PDB entry 8HEY | electron microscopy, 4.10 A resolution (low resolution: residue-level contacts below are approximate; hydrogen-bond / salt-bridge calls are withheld) | chains h and M of the 22 polymer chains in the assembly

== Chain h ==
Molecule: Triplex capsid protein 2
Source organism: Human betaherpesvirus 5
Reference sequence: Q6RXF2 (Q6RXF2_HCMV); numbering as in UniProt (aligned over 1-306)
Amino-acid sequence (306 residues; numbered 1 to 306; the number before each row is that of its first residue):
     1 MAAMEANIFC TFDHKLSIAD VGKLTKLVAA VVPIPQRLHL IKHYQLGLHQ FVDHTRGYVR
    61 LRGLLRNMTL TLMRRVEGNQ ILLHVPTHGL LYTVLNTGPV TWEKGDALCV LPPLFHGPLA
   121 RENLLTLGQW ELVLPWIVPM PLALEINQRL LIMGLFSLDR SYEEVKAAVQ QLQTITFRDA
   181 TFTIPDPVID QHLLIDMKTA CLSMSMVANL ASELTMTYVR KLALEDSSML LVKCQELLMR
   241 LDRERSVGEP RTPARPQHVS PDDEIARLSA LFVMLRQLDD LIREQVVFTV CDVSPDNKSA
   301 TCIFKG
Not modelled in the structure: 1-4, 243-254

== Chain M ==
Molecule: Capsid vertex component 1
Source organism: Human betaherpesvirus 5
Reference sequence: A0A6C0PJD3 (A0A6C0PJD3_HCMV); residue numbers follow UniProt; this construct covers 1-594
Amino-acid sequence (594 residues; row label = number of the first residue in the row):
     1 METHLYSDLA FEARFADDEQ LPLHLVLDQE VLSNEEAETL RYVYYRNVDS AGRSTGRAPG
    61 GDEDDAPASD DAEDAVGGDR AFDRERRTWQ RACFRVLPRP LELLDYLRQS GLTVTLEKEQ
   121 RVRMFYAVFT TLGLRCPDNR LSGAQTLHLR LVWPDGSYRD WEFLARDLLR EEMEANKRDR
   181 QHQLATTTNH RRRGGLRNNL DNGSDRRLPE AAVASLETAV STPFFEIPNG AGTSSANGDG
   241 RFSNLEQRVA RLLRGDEEFI YHAGPLEPPS KIRGHELVQL RLDVNPDLMY ATDPHDRDEV
   301 ARTDEWKGAG VSRLREVWDV QHRVRLRVLW YVNSFWRSRE LSYDDHEVEL YRALDAYRAR
   361 IAVEYVLIRA VRDEIYAVLR RDGGALPQRF ACHVSRNMSW RVVWELCRHA LALWMDWADV
   421 RSCIIKALTP RLSRGAAAAA QRARRQRERS APKPQELLFG PRNESGPPAE QTWYADVVRC
   481 VRAQVDLGVE VRAARCPRTG LWIVRDRRGR LRRWLSQPEV CVLYVTPDLD FYWVLPGGFA
   541 VSSRVTLHGL AQRALRDRFQ NFEAVLARGM HVEAGRQEPE TPRVSGRRLP FDDL
Not modelled in the structure: 177-300, 465-467, 592-594

== Interface between chain h and chain M ==
Contacting residue pairs (32):
  T55(h) with H571(M); R576(M); Q577(M)
  M153(h) with V572(M)
  S157(h) with L566(M)
  D159(h) with R91(M); V565(M); L566(M)
  R160(h) with V565(M); L566(M)
  S161(h) with R86(M); E563(M); A564(M)
  Y162(h) with A564(M); L566(M); H571(M); V572(M); E573(M); A574(M)
  E163(h) with R434(M)
  V169(h) with V572(M)
  P185(h) with R576(M)
  D186(h) with R576(M)
  P187(h) with V572(M)
  V188(h) with M570(M); H571(M)
  I189(h) with A567(M); R568(M); G569(M); M570(M)
  Q191(h) with R568(M)
  L194(h) with R568(M)
Also at the interface, not in a pair above, chain h (20 interface residues in all): L158, E164, V165, K166
Also at the interface, not in a pair above, chain M (18 interface residues in all): G575

== Overview ==
20 residues of chain h and 18 residues of chain M are in contact.
Here chain h is Triplex capsid protein 2 and chain M is Capsid vertex component 1, both from Human
betaherpesvirus 5. Entry 8HEY (One CVSC-binding penton vertex in HCMV B-capsid) was determined by electron
microscopy (same publication as 8HEU and 8HEV).
